Entry 5Y6L (X-ray diffraction, 2.90 A resolution); this record covers chains A and B of the 5 polymer chains in the assembly.

[Chain A]
Molecule: Methionine--tRNA ligase, cytoplasmic
From: Homo sapiens
Notes: EC 6.1.1.10; fragment: mrs n-terminus domain
UniProt: P56192 (SYMC_HUMAN); numbering as in UniProt (aligned over 1-224)
Chain sequence (232 residues; row label = number of the first residue in the row):
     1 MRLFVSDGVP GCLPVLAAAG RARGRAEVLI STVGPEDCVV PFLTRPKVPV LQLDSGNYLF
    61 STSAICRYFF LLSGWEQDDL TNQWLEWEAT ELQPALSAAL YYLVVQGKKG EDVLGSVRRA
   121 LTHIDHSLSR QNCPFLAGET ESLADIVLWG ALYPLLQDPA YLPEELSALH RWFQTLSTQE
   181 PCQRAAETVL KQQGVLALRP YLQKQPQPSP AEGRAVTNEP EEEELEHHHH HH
Unresolved in the structure: 212-232
Construct notes: engineered mutation Arg171 (Ser in P56192); expression tag (225-232)
Curated features (UniProtKB/Swiss-Prot):
  - natural variant: Val5 (V5M: Found in a patient with spastic paraplegia; uncertain significance)
  - mutagenesis: Ala64 (A64R: Loss of interaction with EEF1E1), Glu86 (E86R: Loss of interaction with EEF1E1)

[Chain B]
Molecule: Eukaryotic translation elongation factor 1 epsilon-1
From: Homo sapiens
Notes: fragment: aimp3 with additional s sequence at the n-terminus
UniProt: O43324 (MCA3_HUMAN); residues 1-174 here = UniProt positions 1-174
Chain sequence (186 residues; row label = number of the first residue in the row; numbers below 1 keep their minus sign (Met-11 is residue -11)):
   -11 MRGSHHHHHH GSMAAAAELS LLEKSLGLSK GNKYSAQGER QIPVLQTNNG PSLTGLTTIA
    49 AHLVKQANKE YLLGSTAEEK AIVQQWLEYR VTQVDGHSSK NDIHTLLKDL NSYLEDKVYL
   109 TGYNFTLADI LLYYGLHRFI VDLTVQEKEK YLNVSRWFSH IQHYPGIRQH LSSVVFIKNR
   169 LYTNSH
Unresolved in the structure: -11 to -1, 173-174
Construct notes: initiating methionine (-11); expression tag (-10 to 0); engineered mutation Ser147 (Cys in O43324)
Curated features (UniProtKB/Swiss-Prot):
  - region: Lys57 to Ser63 (Linker)
  - modified residue: Ala2 (N-acetylalanine), Lys138 (N6-acetyllysine)
  - mutagenesis: Ala69 (A69R: Disrupts interaction with MARS1), Gln73 (Q73R: Disrupts interaction with MARS1), Arg144 (R144A: Disrupts interaction with EPRS1)

[Chain A / chain B interface]
Residue-residue contacts (40; chain A residue first):
  Phe42(A) - Asp97(B)
  Phe42(A) - Ser100(B)
  Phe42(A) - Tyr101(B)  hydrophobic
  Leu43(A) - Asp97(B)
  Thr44(A) - Lys96(B)
  Thr44(A) - Asp97(B)  hydrogen bond (backbone-side chain)
  Leu53(A) - Glu66(B)
  Ser55(A) - Glu66(B)  hydrogen bond
  Asn57(A) - Tyr101(B)
  Asn57(A) - Lys105(B)
  Asn57(A) - Thr109(B)
  Tyr58(A) - Gln73(B)  hydrogen bond (backbone-side chain)
  Leu59(A) - Ile70(B)  hydrophobic
  Leu59(A) - Gln73(B)
  Phe60(A) - Gln73(B)  hydrogen bond (backbone-side chain)
  Ser61(A) - Gln73(B)  hydrogen bond (backbone-side chain)
  Ser61(A) - Glu76(B)  hydrogen bond
  Ser63(A) - Glu76(B)
  Ala64(A) - Ala69(B)
  Ala64(A) - Gln73(B)
  Arg67(A) - Gln72(B)
  Tyr68(A) - Ala65(B)
  Tyr68(A) - Ala69(B)  hydrophobic
  Leu71(A) - Ala65(B)
  Leu71(A) - Lys68(B)
  Gln77(A) - Gln72(B)
  Asp79(A) - Leu41(B)
  Asp79(A) - His50(B)  salt bridge
  Asn82(A) - Thr46(B)
  Asn82(A) - Gln72(B)
  Gln83(A) - Ser40(B)
  Gln83(A) - Leu41(B)
  Gln83(A) - Thr42(B)  hydrogen bond (side chain-backbone)
  Gln83(A) - Thr46(B)
  Glu86(A) - Thr42(B)
  Glu86(A) - Gly43(B)
  Glu86(A) - Leu44(B)  hydrogen bond (side chain-backbone)
  Glu86(A) - Thr45(B)  hydrogen bond (side chain-backbone)
  Glu86(A) - Thr46(B)  hydrogen bond (side chain-backbone)
  Glu91(A) - Arg28(B)  salt bridge
Interface residues without a listed pair, chain A (24 interface residues in all): Asp54, Ala89, Thr90
Interface residues without a listed pair, chain B (30 interface residues in all): Ile30, Leu61, Trp74, Tyr77, Val79, Thr80, Thr93

[Overview]
24 residues of chain A face 30 of chain B across their interface, with 10 hydrogen bonds and 2 salt bridges.
Among the polar pairs are Asp79(A)-His50(B), Glu91(A)-Arg28(B) and Thr44(A)-Asp97(B). UniProt lists 2
mutagenesis sites on chain A; 3 mutagenesis sites on chain B.
Here chain A is Methionine--tRNA ligase, cytoplasmic and chain B is Eukaryotic translation elongation factor 1
epsilon-1, both from Homo sapiens. Entry 5Y6L (A subcomplex crystal structure of human cytosolic aspartyl-tRNA
synthetase and heterotetrameric glutathione transferase-homology domains in multi-tRNA ...) was determined by
X-ray diffraction.
